3FKI - chains A and F of the 12 polymer chains in the assembly; structure by X-ray diffraction, 3.88 A resolution.

== Chain A ==
Protein: DNA-directed RNA polymerase II subunit RPB1
Organism: Saccharomyces cerevisiae
Notes: EC 2.7.7.6
UniProtKB: P04050 (RPB1_YEAST); residue numbers follow UniProt; this construct covers 1-1733
Sequence (1733 residues; row label = number of the first residue in the row):
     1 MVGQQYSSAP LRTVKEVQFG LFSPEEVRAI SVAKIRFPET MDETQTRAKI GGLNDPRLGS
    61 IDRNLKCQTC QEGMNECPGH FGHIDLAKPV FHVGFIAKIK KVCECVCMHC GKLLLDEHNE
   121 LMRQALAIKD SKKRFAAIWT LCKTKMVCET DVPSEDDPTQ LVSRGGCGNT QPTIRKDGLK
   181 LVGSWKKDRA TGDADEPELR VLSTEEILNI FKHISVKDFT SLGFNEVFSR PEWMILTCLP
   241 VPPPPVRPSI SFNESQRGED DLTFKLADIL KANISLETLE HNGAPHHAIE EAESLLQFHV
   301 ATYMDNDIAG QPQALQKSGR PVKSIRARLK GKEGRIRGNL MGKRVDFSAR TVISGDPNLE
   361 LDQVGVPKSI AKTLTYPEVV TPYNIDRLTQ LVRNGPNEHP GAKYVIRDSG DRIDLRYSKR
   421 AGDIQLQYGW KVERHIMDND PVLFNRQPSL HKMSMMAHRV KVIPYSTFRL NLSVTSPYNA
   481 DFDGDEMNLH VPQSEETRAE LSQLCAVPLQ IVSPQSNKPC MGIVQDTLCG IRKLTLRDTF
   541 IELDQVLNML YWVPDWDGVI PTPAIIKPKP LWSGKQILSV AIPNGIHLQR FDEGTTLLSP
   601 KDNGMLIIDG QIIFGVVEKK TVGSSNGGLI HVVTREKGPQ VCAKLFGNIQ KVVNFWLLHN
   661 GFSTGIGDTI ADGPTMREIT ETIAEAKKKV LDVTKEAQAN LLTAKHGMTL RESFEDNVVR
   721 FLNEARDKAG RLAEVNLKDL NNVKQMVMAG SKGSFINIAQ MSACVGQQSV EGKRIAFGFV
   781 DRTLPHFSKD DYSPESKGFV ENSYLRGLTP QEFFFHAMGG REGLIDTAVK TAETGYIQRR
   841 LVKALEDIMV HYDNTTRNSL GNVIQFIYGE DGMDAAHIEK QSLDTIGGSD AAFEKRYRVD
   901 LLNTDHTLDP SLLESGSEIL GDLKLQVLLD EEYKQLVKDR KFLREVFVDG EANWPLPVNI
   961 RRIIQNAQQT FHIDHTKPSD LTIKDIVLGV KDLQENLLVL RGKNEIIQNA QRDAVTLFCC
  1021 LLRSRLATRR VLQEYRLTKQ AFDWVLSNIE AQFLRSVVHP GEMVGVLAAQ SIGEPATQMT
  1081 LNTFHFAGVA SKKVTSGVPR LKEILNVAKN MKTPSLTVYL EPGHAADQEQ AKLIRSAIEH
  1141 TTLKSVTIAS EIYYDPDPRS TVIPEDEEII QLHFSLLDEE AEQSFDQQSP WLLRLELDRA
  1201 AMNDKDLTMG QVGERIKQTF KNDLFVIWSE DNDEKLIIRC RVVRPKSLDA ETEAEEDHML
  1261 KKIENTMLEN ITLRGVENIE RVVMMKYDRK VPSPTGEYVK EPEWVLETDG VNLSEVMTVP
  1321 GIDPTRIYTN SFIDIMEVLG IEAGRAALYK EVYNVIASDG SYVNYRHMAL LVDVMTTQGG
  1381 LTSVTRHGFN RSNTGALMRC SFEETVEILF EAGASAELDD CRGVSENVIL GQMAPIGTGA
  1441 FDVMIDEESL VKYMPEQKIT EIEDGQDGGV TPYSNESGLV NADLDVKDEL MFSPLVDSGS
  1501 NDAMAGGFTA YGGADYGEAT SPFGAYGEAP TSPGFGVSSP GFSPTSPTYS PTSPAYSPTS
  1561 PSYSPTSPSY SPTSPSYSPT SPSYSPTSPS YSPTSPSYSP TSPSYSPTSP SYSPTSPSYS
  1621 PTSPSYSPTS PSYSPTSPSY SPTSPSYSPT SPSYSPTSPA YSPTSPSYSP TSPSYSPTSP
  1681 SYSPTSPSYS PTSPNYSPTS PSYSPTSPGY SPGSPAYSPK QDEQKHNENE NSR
Not modelled in the structure: 1, 1082-1090, 1176-1184, 1246-1253, 1455-1733
Ion coordination: Zn2+ site 1: Cys67, Cys70, Cys77; Zn2+ site 2: Cys110, Cys148
Residues lining bound ligands: Mg2+ (MG): Asp481, Asp483, Asp485
Swiss-Prot annotation at these positions:
  - region: Pro248 to Asp260 (Lid loop), Asn306 to Lys323 (Rudder loop), Pro810 to Glu822 (Bridging helix)
  - binding site (Zn(2+)): Cys67, Cys70, Cys77, His80, Cys107, Cys110, Cys148, Cys167
  - binding site (Mg(2+)): Asp481, Asp483, Asp485
  - modified residue: Thr1471 (Phosphothreonine)
  - cross-link (Glycyl lysine isopeptide (Lys-Gly)): Lys695 (interchain with G-Cter in ubiquitin), Lys1246 (interchain with G-Cter in ubiquitin), Lys1350 (interchain with G-Cter in ubiquitin)
  - natural variant: Ser1653 to Pro1659 (deletion: In strain: A364A)
  - mutagenesis: Lys1246 (K1246R: Impairs ubiquitination during transcription stress)

== Chain F ==
Protein: DNA-directed RNA polymerases I, II, and III subunit RPABC2
Organism: Saccharomyces cerevisiae
UniProtKB: P20435 (RPAB2_YEAST); numbering as in UniProt (aligned over 1-155)
Sequence (155 residues; numbered 1 to 155; the number before each row is that of its first residue):
     1 MSDYEEAFND GNENFEDFDV EHFSDEETYE EKPQFKDGET TDANGKTIVT GGNGPEDFQQ
    61 HEQIRRKTLK EKAIPKDQRA TTPYMTKYER ARILGTRALQ ISMNAPVFVD LEGETDPLRI
   121 AMKELAEKKI PLVIRRYLPD GSFEDWSVEE LIVDL
Not modelled in the structure: 1-68
Swiss-Prot annotation at these positions:
  - region: Leu111 to Leu132 (Leucine-zipper)
  - modified residue: Ser24 (Phosphoserine)

== Chain A / chain F interface ==
Residue-residue contacts (72; chain A residue first):
  Val379(A) with Ser102(F)
  Val380(A) with Asn104(F)
  Thr381(A) with Ile101(F); Ser102(F); Asn104(F)
  Pro382(A) with Asn104(F)
  Tyr383(A) with Ile101(F), hydrophobic; Val107(F); Thr115(F)
  Gly429(A) with Asn104(F)
  Glu495(A) with Leu99(F); Ser102(F); Pro117(F)
  Glu496(A) with Arg92(F), salt bridge; Gly95(F); Thr96(F); Leu99(F)
  Ala499(A) with Ala91(F); Gly95(F)
  Gln503(A) with Arg90(F); Ala91(F)
  Leu504(A) with Tyr88(F), hydrophobic; Ala91(F), hydrophobic
  Tyr852(A) with Thr81(F); Glu89(F), hydrogen bond; Arg136(F); Tyr137(F)
  Asp853(A) with Leu138(F); Pro139(F)
  Arg857(A) with Pro139(F), hydrogen bond (side chain-backbone)
  Arg1001(A) with Ala80(F); Pro83(F)
  Leu1054(A) with Tyr84(F)
  Arg1055(A) with Asp154(F), salt bridge
  His1059(A) with Thr86(F); Lys87(F)
  Pro1060(A) with Thr86(F)
  Glu1062(A) with Lys87(F), salt bridge; Tyr88(F), hydrogen bond
  Gly1437(A) with Tyr88(F)
  Thr1438(A) with Tyr88(F); Arg92(F)
  Ala1440(A) with Tyr137(F)
  Phe1441(A) with Tyr88(F); Glu89(F); Arg92(F), hydrogen bond (backbone-side chain); Ile134(F), hydrophobic; Arg135(F); Tyr137(F), hydrophobic
  Asp1442(A) with Val133(F); Ile134(F); Arg135(F), hydrogen bond (backbone-backbone); Tyr137(F), hydrogen bond
  Val1443(A) with Arg92(F); Leu132(F), hydrophobic; Val133(F)
  Met1444(A) with Leu132(F); Val133(F), hydrogen bond (backbone-backbone); Arg135(F), hydrogen bond; Asp145(F)
  Ile1445(A) with Pro131(F); Leu132(F), hydrophobic
  Asp1446(A) with Pro131(F), hydrogen bond (backbone-backbone)
  Ser1449(A) with Pro131(F)
  Leu1450(A) with Phe108(F), hydrophobic; Pro131(F), hydrophobic
  Tyr1453(A) with Phe108(F), hydrophobic; Lys128(F), hydrogen bond (side chain-backbone); Lys129(F); Ile130(F); Pro131(F), hydrophobic; Glu149(F)
Other interface residues (no listed pair), chain A (42 interface residues in all): Tyr428, Ser494, Ser502, His851, Asp874, Ala1051, Gly1061, Met1063, Met1433, Met1454
Other interface residues (no listed pair), chain F (42 interface residues in all): Thr82, Ala98, Leu111, Leu118, Ile120, Leu155

== Summary ==
The chain A/chain F interface involves 42 residues from each chain, with 10 hydrogen bonds and 3 salt bridges.
Polar contacts include Glu496(A)-Arg92(F), Arg1055(A)-Asp154(F) and Glu1062(A)-Lys87(F). Ligands of chain A:
Mg2+.
Here chain A is DNA-directed RNA polymerase II subunit RPB1 and chain F is DNA-directed RNA polymerases I, II,
and III subunit RPABC2, both from Saccharomyces cerevisiae. Entry 3FKI (12-Subunit RNA Polymerase II Refined
with Zn-SAD data) was determined by X-ray diffraction.
